PDB entry 2FEP | X-ray diffraction, 2.45 A resolution | chains A and S

[Chain A]
Name: Catabolite control protein A
From: Bacillus subtilis
Reference sequence: P25144 (CCPA_BACSU); residue numbers follow UniProt; this construct covers 58-334
Chain sequence (289 residues; row label = number of the first residue in the row):
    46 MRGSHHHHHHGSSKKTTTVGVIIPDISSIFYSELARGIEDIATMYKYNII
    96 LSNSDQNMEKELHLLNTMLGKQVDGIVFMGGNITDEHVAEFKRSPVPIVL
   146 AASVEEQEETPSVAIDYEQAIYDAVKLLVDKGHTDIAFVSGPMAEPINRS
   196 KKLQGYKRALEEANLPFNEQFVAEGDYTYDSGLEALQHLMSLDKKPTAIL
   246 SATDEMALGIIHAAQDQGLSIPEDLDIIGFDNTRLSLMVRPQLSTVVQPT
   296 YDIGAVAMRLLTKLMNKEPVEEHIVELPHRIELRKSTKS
Unresolved in the structure: 46-60, 334
Sequence notes: cloning artifact (46-57)

[Chain S]
Name: Phosphocarrier protein HPr
From: Bacillus subtilis
Reference sequence: P08877 (PTHP_BACSU); residues 2-88 here correspond to UniProt positions 1-87 (UniProt number = residue number - 1)
Chain sequence (88 residues; numbered 1 to 88; the number before each row is that of its first residue):
     1 MAQKTFKVTADSGIHARPATVLVQTASKYDADVNLEYNGKTVNLKSIMGV
    51 MSLGIAKGAEITISASGADENDALNALEETMKSEGLGE
Unresolved in the structure: 1
Sequence notes: cloning artifact (1); modified residue (46)
Modified residues: Ser-46 (phosphoserine; SEP)

[Interface between chain A and chain S]
Pairs across the interface - 23 pairs, chain A then chain S:
  Asp-85(A) / Arg-17(S)  salt bridge
  Ile-86(A) / Thr-20(S)
  Ile-86(A) / Ile-47(S)  hydrophobic
  Met-89(A) / Thr-20(S)
  Met-89(A) / Gln-24(S)
  Met-89(A) / Ile-47(S)  hydrophobic
  Tyr-296(A) / Ala-16(S)  hydrophobic
  Tyr-296(A) / Arg-17(S)
  Tyr-296(A) / Thr-20(S)  hydrogen bond
  Asp-297(A) / His-15(S)  salt bridge
  Asp-297(A) / Ala-16(S)  hydrogen bond (side chain-backbone)
  Asp-297(A) / Met-51(S)
  Ala-300(A) / Met-51(S)  hydrophobic
  Val-301(A) / Met-48(S)  hydrophobic
  Arg-304(A) / Ser-46(S)
  Arg-304(A) / Ile-47(S)
  Arg-304(A) / Met-48(S)
  Leu-305(A) / Met-48(S)  hydrophobic
  Lys-308(A) / Ser-46(S)
  Lys-308(A) / Met-48(S)  hydrogen bond
  Val-320(A) / Met-48(S)  hydrophobic
  Pro-323(A) / Ser-52(S)
  Pro-323(A) / Gly-54(S)
Interface residues without a listed pair, chain A (17 interface residues in all): Arg-81, Tyr-90, Pro-294, Leu-322, Arg-325
Interface residues without a listed pair, chain S (13 interface residues in all): Leu-53, Ala-56

[In short]
17 residues of chain A and 13 residues of chain S are in contact; the contacts include 3 hydrogen bonds and 2
salt bridges. Polar pairs include Asp-85(A)/Arg-17(S), Asp-297(A)/His-15(S) and Tyr-296(A)/Thr-20(S).
Here chain A is Catabolite control protein A and chain S is Phosphocarrier protein HPr, both from Bacillus
subtilis. Entry 2FEP (Structure of truncated CcpA in complex with P-Ser-HPr and Sulfate ions) was determined
by X-ray diffraction.
